8HH1 - chains A and D of the 7 polymer chains in the assembly; structure by electron microscopy, 2.90 A resolution.

# Chain A
Molecule: ATP synthase subunit alpha
Source organism: Bacillus sp. PS3
Notes: EC 7.1.2.2
UniProt: A0A0M3VGF9 (A0A0M3VGF9_BACP3); residue numbers follow UniProt; this construct covers 1-502
Chain sequence (502 residues; row label = number of the first residue in the row):
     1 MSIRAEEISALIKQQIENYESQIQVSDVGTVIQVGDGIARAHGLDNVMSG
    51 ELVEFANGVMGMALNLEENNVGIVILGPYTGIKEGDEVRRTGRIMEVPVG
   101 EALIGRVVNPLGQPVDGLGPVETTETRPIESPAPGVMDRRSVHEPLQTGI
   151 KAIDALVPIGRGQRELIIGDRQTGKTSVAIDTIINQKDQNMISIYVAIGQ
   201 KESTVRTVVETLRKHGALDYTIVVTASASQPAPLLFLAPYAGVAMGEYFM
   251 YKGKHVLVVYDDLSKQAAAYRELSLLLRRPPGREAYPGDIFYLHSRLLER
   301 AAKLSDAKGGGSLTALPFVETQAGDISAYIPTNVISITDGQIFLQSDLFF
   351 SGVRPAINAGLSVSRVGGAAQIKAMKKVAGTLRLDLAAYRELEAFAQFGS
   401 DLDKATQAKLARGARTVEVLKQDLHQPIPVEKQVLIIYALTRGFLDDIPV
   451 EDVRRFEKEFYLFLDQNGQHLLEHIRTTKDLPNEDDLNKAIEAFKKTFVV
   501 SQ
Not modelled in the structure: 1-23, 502
Differences from the reference sequence: conflict Pro132 (Arg in A0A0M3VGF9), Ser193 (Cys in A0A0M3VGF9), Phe463 (Trp in A0A0M3VGF9)
Ion coordination: Mg2+: Thr176 (together with ATP)
Ligand contacts: ATP (adenosine-5'-triphosphate): Asp170, Arg171, Gln172, Thr173, Gly174, Lys175, Thr176, Ser177, Glu320, Phe349, Arg354, Pro355, Gln422, Asp423, Leu424

# Chain D
Molecule: ATP synthase subunit beta
Source organism: Bacillus sp. PS3
Notes: EC 7.1.2.2
UniProt: A0A0M4U1P9 (A0A0M4U1P9_BACP3); residue numbers follow UniProt; this construct covers 1-473
Chain sequence (484 residues; each row starts with the number of its first residue; numbers below 1 keep their minus sign (Met-10 is residue -10)):
   -10 MHHHHHHHHHHMTRGRVIQVMGPVVDVKFENGHLPAIYNALKIQHKARNE
    40 NEVDIDLTLEVALHLGDDTVRTIAMASTDGLIRGMEVIDTGAPISVPVGE
    90 VTLGRVFNVLGEPIDLEGDIPADARRDPIHRPAPKFEELATEVEILETGI
   140 KVVDLLAPYIKGGKIGLFGGAGVGKTVLIQELIHNIAQEHGGISVFAGVG
   190 ERTREGNDLYHEMKDSGVISKTAMVFGQMNEPPGARMRVALTGLTMAEYF
   240 RDEQGQDVLLFIDNIFRFTQAGSEVSALLGRMPSAVGYQPTLATEMGQLQ
   290 ERITSTAKGSITSIQAIYVPADDYTDPAPATTFSHLDATTNLERKLAEMG
   340 IYPAVDPLASTSRALAPEIVGEEHYQVARKVQQTLQRYKELQDIIAILGM
   390 DELSDEDKLVVHRARRIQFFLSQNFHVAEQFTGQPGSYVPVKETVRGFKE
   440 ILEGKYDHLPEDAFRLVGRIEEVVEKAKAMGVEV
Not modelled in the structure: -10 to 0, 472-473
Differences from the reference sequence: initiating methionine (-10); expression tag (-9 to 0)
Ion coordination: Mg2+: Thr165 (together with ATP)
Ligand contacts: ATP: Gly159, Ala160, Gly161, Val162, Gly163, Lys164, Thr165, Val166, Glu190, Arg191, Glu194, Tyr307, Tyr341, Pro342, Phe414, Ala417, Phe420, Thr421
From the paper describing this entry:
  - binding site for ATP: Glu190, Tyr341

# Chain A / chain D interface
Residue-residue contacts (70):
  Ile32(A) - Gly55(D)
  Gln33(A) - His53(D)
  Gln33(A) - Leu54(D)  hydrogen bond (side chain-backbone)
  Val34(A) - Ile26(D)  hydrophobic
  Val34(A) - Leu52(D)
  Val34(A) - His53(D)  hydrogen bond (backbone-backbone)
  Gly35(A) - Leu52(D)
  Asp36(A) - Leu52(D)
  Asp36(A) - Arg270(D)  salt bridge
  Tyr79(A) - Ile26(D)  hydrophobic
  Tyr79(A) - Tyr27(D)  hydrogen bond
  Thr80(A) - Ile26(D)  hydrogen bond (side chain-backbone)
  Lys83(A) - Leu23(D)  hydrogen bond (side chain-backbone)
  Lys83(A) - Ala25(D)
  Glu84(A) - Leu23(D)
  Glu84(A) - His53(D)  hydrogen bond (backbone-side chain)
  Glu84(A) - Gly55(D)  hydrogen bond (side chain-backbone)
  Glu84(A) - Asp56(D)  hydrogen bond (side chain-backbone)
  Glu84(A) - Asp57(D)  hydrogen bond (side chain-backbone)
  Val115(A) - Phe125(D)
  Val115(A) - Glu126(D)
  Asp116(A) - Phe125(D)
  Asp116(A) - Glu126(D)
  Gly117(A) - Glu126(D)
  Arg171(A) - Phe322(D)
  Gln172(A) - Thr350(D)
  Gln172(A) - Arg352(D)
  Gln200(A) - Glu290(D)
  Lys201(A) - Ser323(D)
  Lys201(A) - His324(D)
  Lys201(A) - Asp326(D)  salt bridge
  Glu202(A) - Phe125(D)
  Glu202(A) - Leu128(D)
  Glu202(A) - Glu290(D)
  Ser203(A) - Leu128(D)
  Ser203(A) - Thr130(D)
  Arg206(A) - Phe125(D)  hydrogen bond (side chain-backbone)
  Arg206(A) - Glu126(D)  hydrogen bond (side chain-backbone)
  Arg206(A) - Leu128(D)  hydrogen bond (side chain-backbone)
  Arg206(A) - Thr130(D)
  Thr207(A) - Thr130(D)
  Glu210(A) - Thr130(D)  hydrogen bond
  Ser227(A) - Glu290(D)
  Ala228(A) - Gly286(D)
  Ala228(A) - Glu290(D)
  Ala228(A) - His324(D)
  Ser229(A) - Glu290(D)
  Lys265(A) - Ser323(D)
  Arg271(A) - Ser273(D)
  Arg271(A) - Ala274(D)
  Glu272(A) - Pro279(D)
  Glu272(A) - Thr280(D)
  Glu272(A) - Thr283(D)  hydrogen bond
  Leu275(A) - Met271(D)  hydrophobic
  Leu275(A) - Pro272(D)
  Arg278(A) - Gly269(D)  hydrogen bond (side chain-backbone)
  Arg278(A) - Met271(D)
  Arg279(A) - Met271(D)
  Pro281(A) - Met271(D)
  Ala285(A) - Ala274(D)
  Gln322(A) - Thr314(D)
  Gln322(A) - Ala319(D)
  Asp347(A) - Gln375(D)
  Phe350(A) - Leu347(D)
  Phe350(A) - Gln372(D)
  Phe350(A) - Gln375(D)
  Ser351(A) - Gln375(D)
  Arg354(A) - Arg368(D)
  Gln397(A) - Arg376(D)
  Gln397(A) - Asp396(D)
Also at the interface, not in a pair above, chain A (45 interface residues in all): Val107, Gly199, Val205, Ala232, Leu276, Glu284, Ala323
Also at the interface, not in a pair above, chain D (53 interface residues in all): Pro24, Thr58, Ala122, Glu127, Lys153, Gln287, Thr293, Tyr313, Leu325, Asn330, Tyr364, Gln371, Glu379, Ser393

# In short
45 residues of chain A face 53 of chain D across their interface; the contacts include 15 hydrogen bonds and 2
salt bridges. Among the polar pairs are Asp36(A)-Arg270(D), Lys201(A)-Asp326(D) and Gln33(A)-Leu54(D). Ligands
of chain A: ATP. Bound to chain D: ATP. The paper reports a binding site for ATP at Glu190(D) and Tyr341(D).
Here chain A is ATP synthase subunit alpha and chain D is ATP synthase subunit beta, both from Bacillus sp.
PS3. Entry 8HH1 (FoF1-ATPase from Bacillus PS3, 81 degrees, highATP) was determined by electron microscopy
(same publication as 8HH2, 8HH3, 8HH4, 8HH5, 8HH6, 8HH7 and 5 further entries).
